1ECN - chain A; structure by X-ray diffraction, 1.40 A resolution.

== Chain A ==
Protein: Erythrocruorin (cyano met)
From: Chironomus thummi thummi
UniProtKB: P02229 (GLB3_CHITH); residues 1-136 here correspond to UniProt positions 16-151 (UniProt number = residue number + 15)
Chain sequence (136 residues; row label = number of the first residue in the row):
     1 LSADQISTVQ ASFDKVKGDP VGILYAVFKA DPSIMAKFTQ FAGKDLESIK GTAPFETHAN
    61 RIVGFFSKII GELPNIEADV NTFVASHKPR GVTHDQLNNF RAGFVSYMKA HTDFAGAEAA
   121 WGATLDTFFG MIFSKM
Bound ions: heme Fe: His-87 (together with cyanide ion)
Ligand contacts:
  - cyanide ion (CYN): Leu-24, Phe-38, His-58, Ile-62, His-87
  - heme (HEM): Ile-34, Lys-37, Phe-38, His-58, Arg-61, Ile-62, Phe-65, Phe-66, Phe-83, Ser-86, His-87, Arg-90, Val-92, Gln-96, Leu-97, Phe-100
Curated features (UniProtKB/Swiss-Prot):
  - binding site (heme b): His-58, His-87

== Overview ==
Bound to chain A: cyanide ion and heme. From UniProt: heme b-binding residues His-58 and His-87.
Chain A is Erythrocruorin (cyano met) (Chironomus thummi thummi); the structure, Structure of erythrocruorin
in different ligand states refined at 1.4 angstroms resolution, was determined by X-ray diffraction, deposited
together with 1ECA, 1ECD and 1ECO.
